PDB entry 8WE4 | electron microscopy, 2.91 A resolution | chains H and L of the 4 polymer chains in the assembly

# Chain H
Name: S304 Fab Heavy Chain
Organism: Homo sapiens
Notes: antibody fragment or engineered binder
Sequence (231 residues; each row starts with the number of its first residue):
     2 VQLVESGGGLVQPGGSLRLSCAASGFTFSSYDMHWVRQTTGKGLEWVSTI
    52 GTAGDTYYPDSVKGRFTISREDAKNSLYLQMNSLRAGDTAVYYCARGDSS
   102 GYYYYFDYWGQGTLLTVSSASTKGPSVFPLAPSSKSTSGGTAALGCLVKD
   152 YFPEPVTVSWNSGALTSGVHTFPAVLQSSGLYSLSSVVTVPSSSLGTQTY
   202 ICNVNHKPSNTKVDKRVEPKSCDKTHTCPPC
Unresolved in the structure: 120-232
Cystine bridges: Cys-22/Cys-95

# Chain L
Name: S304 Fab Light Chain
Organism: Homo sapiens
Notes: antibody fragment or engineered binder
Sequence (216 residues; numbered 1 to 216; the number before each row is that of its first residue):
     1 DIEMTQSPSSLSAAVGDRVTITCRASQSIGSYLNWYQQKPGKAPKLLIYA
    51 ASSLQSGVPSRFSGSGSGTDFTLTISSLQPEDFAIYYCQQSYVSPTYTFG
   101 PGTKVDIKRTVAAPSVFIFPPSDEQLKSGTASVVCLLNNFYPREAKVQWK
   151 VDNALQSGNSQESVTEQDSKDSTYSLSSTLTLSKADYEKHKVYACEVTHQ
   201 GLSSPVTKSFNRGECS
Unresolved in the structure: 109-216
Cystine bridges: Cys-23/Cys-88

# Chain H / chain L interface
Pairs across the interface (21; chain H residue first):
  Gln-39(H) / Gln-38(L)  hydrogen bond
  Leu-45(H) / Phe-99(L)
  Trp-47(H) / Pro-95(L)
  Trp-47(H) / Thr-96(L)
  Tyr-58(H) / Pro-95(L)  hydrophobic
  Ser-101(H) / Tyr-49(L)
  Tyr-103(H) / Tyr-32(L)
  Tyr-104(H) / Ser-31(L)
  Tyr-104(H) / Tyr-32(L)  hydrophobic
  Tyr-105(H) / Asn-34(L)  hydrogen bond (backbone-side chain)
  Tyr-105(H) / Ser-91(L)  hydrogen bond (backbone-side chain)
  Tyr-105(H) / Tyr-97(L)
  Tyr-106(H) / Asn-34(L)
  Tyr-106(H) / Leu-46(L)  hydrophobic
  Tyr-106(H) / Tyr-49(L)  hydrophobic
  Phe-107(H) / Tyr-36(L)  hydrogen bond (backbone-side chain)
  Phe-107(H) / Leu-46(L)
  Asp-108(H) / Leu-46(L)
  Trp-110(H) / Ala-43(L)  hydrophobic
  Trp-110(H) / Pro-44(L)
  Gly-111(H) / Ala-43(L)
Also at the interface, not in a pair above, chain H (16 interface residues in all): Val-37, Tyr-94, Tyr-109
Also at the interface, not in a pair above, chain L (18 interface residues in all): Lys-45, Ala-50, Tyr-87, Gln-89

# In short
The interface between chain H and chain L involves 16 residues on one side and 18 on the other, with 4
hydrogen bonds. Polar contacts include Gln-39(H)/Gln-38(L), Tyr-105(H)/Asn-34(L) and Tyr-105(H)/Ser-91(L).
Here chain H is S304 Fab Heavy Chain and chain L is S304 Fab Light Chain, both from Homo sapiens. Entry 8WE4
(SARS-CoV-2 Omicron XBB.1.5 RBD complexed with human ACE2 and S304) was determined by electron microscopy,
deposited together with 8WDR, 8WDS, 8WDY, 8WDZ, 8WE0 and 8WE1.
